PDB entry 3CYF | X-ray diffraction, 1.60 A resolution | chain A

# Chain A
Molecule: Protein DJ-1
Source organism: Homo sapiens
UniProtKB: Q99497 (PARK7_HUMAN); residue numbers follow UniProt; this construct covers 1-189
Sequence (197 residues; numbered 1 to 197; the number before each row is that of its first residue):
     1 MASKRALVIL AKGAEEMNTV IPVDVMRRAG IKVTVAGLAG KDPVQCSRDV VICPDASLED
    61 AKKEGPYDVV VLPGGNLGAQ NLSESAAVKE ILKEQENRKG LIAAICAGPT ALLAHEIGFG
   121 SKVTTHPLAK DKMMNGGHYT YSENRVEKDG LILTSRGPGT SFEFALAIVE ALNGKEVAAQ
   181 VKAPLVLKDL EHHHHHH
Not modelled in the structure: 1-2, 189-197
Differences from the reference sequence: engineered mutation Asn18 (Glu in Q99497); expression tag (190-197)
Modified positions: Cys106 (3-sulfinoalanine; CSD)
UniProt features mapped onto this chain:
  - active site: Cys106 (Nucleophile), His126
  - site: Asp149, Gly150 (Cleavage)
  - modified residue: Ala2 (N-acetylalanine), Tyr67 (Phosphotyrosine), Cys106 (Cysteine sulfinic acid (-SO2H)), Lys148 (N6-acetyllysine), Lys182 (N6-succinyllysine)
  - lipidation (S-palmitoyl cysteine): Cys46, Cys53, Cys106
  - cross-link: Lys130 (Glycyl lysine isopeptide (Lys-Gly) (interchain with G-Cter in SUMO))
  - natural variant: Leu10 (L10P: In PARK7; uncertain significance), Met26 (M26I: In PARK7), Ala39 (A39S: Found in early-onset Parkinson disease with digenic inheritance), Gln45 (deletion: In PARK7), Glu64 (E64D: In PARK7), Ala104 (A104T: In PARK7), Asp149 (D149A: In PARK7), Glu163 (E163K: In PARK7; uncertain significance), Leu166 (L166P: In PARK7)
  - mutagenesis: Leu10 (L10P: Abolishes detoxification activity on methylglyocal-adducted CoA), Cys46 (C46A: Reduces protein stability. No effect on oxidation; C46A: Reduces protein stability. No effect on oxidation. Reduced localization in lipid rafts; when associated with A-106 ...), Val51 (V51A: Disrupts dimer formation and strongly reduces ability to eliminate hydrogen peroxide), Cys53 (C53A: Strongly reduces chaperone activity and ability to eliminate hydrogen peroxide; C53S: No effect on mitochondrial translocation neither on deglycase activity), Cys106 (C106A: Abolishes enzymatic activity. Abolishes oxidation, association with mitochondria and protease activity. No effect on chaperone activity. Reduces binding to OTUD7B ...), His126 (H126A: Strongly decreases enzymatic activity), Lys130 (K130R: Partially compensates for loss of stability; when associated with P-166), Ala179 (A179T: No effect on detoxification activity on methylglyocal-adducted CoA)
Reported in the primary citation:
  - conformationally variable residues: Asn18
  - post-translational modification sites: Cys106
  - mutagenesis - R28Q: unchanged stability in response to pKa of C106

# Overview
Curated annotation (UniProt) lists active-site residues Cys106 and His126 and 8 mutagenesis sites. From the
paper: R28Q leaves stability in response to pKa of C106 unchanged; a modification site at Cys106.
Chain A is Protein DJ-1 (Homo sapiens); the structure, Crystal Structure of E18N DJ-1, was determined by X-ray
diffraction (same publication as 3CY6, 3CZ9, 3CZA and 2OR3).
